Entry 9BYV (electron microscopy, 3.83 A resolution); this record covers chains B and D of the 4 polymer chains in the assembly.

[Chain B]
Protein: Ribonucleoside-diphosphate reductase subunit alpha
Organism: Bacillus subtilis
Notes: EC 1.17.4.1
UniProtKB: P50620 (RIR1_BACSU); residue numbers follow UniProt; this construct covers 1-700
Sequence (700 residues; numbered 1 to 700; the number before each row is that of its first residue):
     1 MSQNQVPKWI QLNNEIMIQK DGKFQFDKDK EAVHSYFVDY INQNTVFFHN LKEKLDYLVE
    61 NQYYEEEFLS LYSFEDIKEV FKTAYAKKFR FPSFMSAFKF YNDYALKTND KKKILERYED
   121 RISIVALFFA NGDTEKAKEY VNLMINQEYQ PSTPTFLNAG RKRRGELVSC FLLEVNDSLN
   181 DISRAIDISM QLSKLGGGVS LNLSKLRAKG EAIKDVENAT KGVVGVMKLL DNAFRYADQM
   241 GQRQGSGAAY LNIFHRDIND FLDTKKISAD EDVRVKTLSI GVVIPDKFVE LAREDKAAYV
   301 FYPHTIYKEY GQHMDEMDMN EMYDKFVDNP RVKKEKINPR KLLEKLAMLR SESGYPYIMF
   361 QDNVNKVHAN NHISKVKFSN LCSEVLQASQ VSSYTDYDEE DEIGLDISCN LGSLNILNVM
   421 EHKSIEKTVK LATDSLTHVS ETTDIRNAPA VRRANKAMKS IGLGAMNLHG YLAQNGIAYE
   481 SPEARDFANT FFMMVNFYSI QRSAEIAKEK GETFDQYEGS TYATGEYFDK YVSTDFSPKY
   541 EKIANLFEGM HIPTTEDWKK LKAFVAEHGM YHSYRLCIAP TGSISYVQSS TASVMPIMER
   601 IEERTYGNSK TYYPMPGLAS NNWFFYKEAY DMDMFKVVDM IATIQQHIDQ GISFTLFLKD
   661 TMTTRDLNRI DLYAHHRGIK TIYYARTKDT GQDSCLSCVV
Unresolved in the structure: 1-5, 689-700
Swiss-Prot annotation at these positions:
  - active site: Asn380 (Proton acceptor), Cys382 (Cysteine radical intermediate), Glu384 (Proton acceptor)
  - binding site (substrate): Thr153, Ser169, Cys170, Gly198, Asn380 to Glu384, Pro580 to Ile584
  - site: Cys170 (Important for hydrogen atom transfer), Asp177 (Allosteric effector binding), Arg207 (Allosteric effector binding), Cys409 (Important for hydrogen atom transfer), Tyr683 (Important for electron transfer), Tyr684 (Important for electron transfer), Cys695 (Interacts with thioredoxin/glutaredoxin), Cys698 (Interacts with thioredoxin/glutaredoxin)
  - mutagenesis: His255 (H255Y: In ts-A 73; temperature-sensitive lethal mutation)
Small-molecule neighbours:
  - ATP (adenosine-5'-triphosphate): Val33, His34, Phe37, Val38, Asn42, Phe89, Arg90, Phe91, Arg117
  - GDP (guanosine-5'-diphosphate): Val46, Phe47, Phe48, His49, Asn50, Leu51, Lys54, Lys78, Phe81, Lys82, Tyr85, Asp120
  - dTTP (TTP), molecule 1: Asp177, Ser178, Leu179, Asn180, Ile182, Leu206, Arg207, Ala212, Ile213, Lys214, Ala219, Thr220, Lys221, His304
  - dTTP (TTP), molecule 2: Lys194, Tyr236, Ala237, Asp238, Met240
What the authors report for this chain:
  - catalytic residues: Cys382, Tyr684 (citing earlier work)

[Chain D]
Protein: Ribonucleoside-diphosphate reductase subunit beta
Organism: Bacillus subtilis
Notes: EC 1.17.4.1
UniProtKB: P50621 (RIR2_BACSU); numbering as in UniProt (aligned over 1-329)
Sequence (350 residues; numbered -20 to 329; the number before each row is that of its first residue; numbers below 1 keep their minus sign (Met-20 is residue -20)):
   -20 MGSSHHHHHH SSGLVPRGSH MMTKIYDAAN WSKHEDDFTQ MFYNQNVKQF WLPEEIALNG
    40 DLLTWKYLGK NEQDTYMKVL AGLTLLDTEQ GNTGMPIVAE HVDGHQRKAV LNFMAMMENA
   100 VHAKSYSNIF MTLAPTETIN EVFEWVKQNK YLQKKAQMIV GLYKAIQKDD EISLFKAMVA
   160 SVYLESFLFY SGFYYPLYFY GQGKLMQSGE IINLILRDEA IHGVYVGLLA QEIYNKQTEE
   220 KKAELREFAI DLLNQLYENE LEYTEDLYDQ VGLSHDVKKF IRYNANKALM NLGFDPYFEE
   280 EDINPIVLNG LNTKTKSHDF FSMKGNGYKK ATVEPLKDDD FYFEDEKEQI
Unresolved in the structure: -20 to 15, 291-308, 323-329
Sequence notes: initiating methionine (-20); expression tag (-19 to 0)
Swiss-Prot annotation at these positions:
  - active site: Tyr105
  - binding site (Fe cation): Asp66, Glu97, His101, Glu164, Glu198, His201
Ion coordination: Mn2+ site 1: Asp66, Glu97, His101, Glu198; Mn2+ site 2: Glu97, Glu164, Glu198, His201

[Chain B / chain D interface]
Residue-residue contacts - 33 pairs, chain B then chain D:
  Ala292(B) - Phe320(D)
  Arg293(B) - Asp317(D)
  Arg293(B) - Phe320(D)
  Arg293(B) - Tyr321(D)
  Arg340(B) - Leu315(D)
  Arg340(B) - Asp317(D)  salt bridge
  Arg340(B) - Phe320(D)
  Leu343(B) - Phe320(D)  hydrophobic
  Glu344(B) - Pro314(D)
  Glu344(B) - Leu315(D)  hydrogen bond (side chain-backbone)
  Ser351(B) - Ala310(D)
  Glu352(B) - Lys309(D)  salt bridge
  Thr605(B) - Asp274(D)
  Gly607(B) - Pro275(D)
  Asn608(B) - Pro275(D)
  Thr663(B) - Thr311(D)
  Thr663(B) - Glu313(D)  hydrogen bond
  Thr664(B) - Thr311(D)  hydrogen bond (backbone-backbone)
  Thr664(B) - Val312(D)
  Thr664(B) - Glu313(D)  hydrogen bond (side chain-backbone)
  Arg665(B) - Glu313(D)
  Arg665(B) - Pro314(D)
  Arg665(B) - Lys316(D)
  Arg665(B) - Asp319(D)  salt bridge
  Asn668(B) - Leu315(D)
  Arg669(B) - Asp318(D)
  Arg669(B) - Asp319(D)  salt bridge
  Arg669(B) - Phe322(D)
  Leu672(B) - Asp319(D)
  Leu672(B) - Phe320(D)  hydrophobic
  Leu672(B) - Phe322(D)
  Tyr673(B) - Phe322(D)
  His676(B) - Phe322(D)
Also at the interface, not in a pair above, chain B (21 interface residues in all): Val289, Phe635, Met662
Also at the interface, not in a pair above, chain D (18 interface residues in all): Tyr276, Phe277

[In short]
21 residues of chain B face 18 of chain D across their interface; the contacts include 4 hydrogen bonds and 4
salt bridges. Among the polar pairs are Arg340(B)-Asp317(D), Glu352(B)-Lys309(D) and Arg665(B)-Asp319(D).
Bound to chain B: dTTP, ATP and GDP. From the paper: catalytic residues Cys382(B) and Tyr684(B).
Here chain B is Ribonucleoside-diphosphate reductase subunit alpha and chain D is Ribonucleoside-diphosphate
reductase subunit beta, both from Bacillus subtilis. Entry 9BYV (Class 4 model for turnover condition of
Bacillus subtilis ribonucleotide reductase complex) was determined by electron microscopy, deposited together
with 9BW3, 9BWX, 9BX2, 9BX3, 9BX6, 9BX8 and 39 further entries.
